PDB entry 4WA7 | X-ray diffraction, 1.99 A resolution | chain A

Chain A:
Molecule: GTPase KRas
From: Homo sapiens
UniProt: P01116 (RASK_HUMAN), isoform P01116-2; residue numbers follow UniProt; this construct covers 1-169
Chain sequence (170 residues; row label = number of the first residue in the row; numbering starts at 0):
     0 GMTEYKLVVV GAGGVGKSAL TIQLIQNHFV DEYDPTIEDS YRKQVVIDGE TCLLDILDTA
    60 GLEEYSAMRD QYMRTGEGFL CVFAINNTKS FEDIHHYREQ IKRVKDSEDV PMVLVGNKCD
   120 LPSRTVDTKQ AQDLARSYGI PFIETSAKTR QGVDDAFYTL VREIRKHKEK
Not modelled in the structure: 60-70, 168-169
Construct notes: expression tag (0); engineered mutation Leu61 (Gln in P01116)
Curated features (UniProtKB/Swiss-Prot):
  - motif: Tyr32 to Tyr40 (Effector region)
  - binding site (GTP): Gly10 to Ala18, Val29 to Thr35, Ala59, Gly60, Asn116 to Asp119
  - modified residue: Met1 (N-acetylmethionine), Thr2 (N-acetylthreonine), Lys104 (N6-acetyllysine)
  - glycosylation: Thr35 (Microbial infection: O-linked (Glc) threonine)
Metal / ion sites: Mg2+: Ser17 (together with GDP)
Small-molecule neighbours: GDP (guanosine-5'-diphosphate): Ala11, Gly12, Gly13, Val14, Gly15, Lys16, Ser17, Ala18, Phe28, Val29, Asp30, Glu31, Tyr32, Asn116, Lys117, Asp119, Leu120, Ser145, Ala146, Lys147
From the paper describing this entry:
  - mutagenesis - Q61L (40- to 80- fold): decreased catalytic activity on GTP
  - conformationally variable residues (order/disorder transition): Gly60 to Gln70
  - mutagenesis - G12D: decreased catalytic activity (intrinsic hydrolysis rate)

Summary:
Bound to chain A: GDP. Curated annotation (UniProt) lists 22 GTP-binding residues. The paper reports that Q61L
reduces catalytic activity on GTP; conformational variability at Gly60.
Chain A is GTPase KRas (Homo sapiens); the structure, Crystal Structure of a GDP-bound Q61L Oncogenic Mutant
of Human GT- Pase KRas, was determined by X-ray diffraction together with 4QL3, 4TQ9 and 4TQA from the same
study.
